8JRV - chains A and H of the 6 polymer chains in the assembly; structure by electron microscopy, 3.30 A resolution.

# Chain A
Protein: Beta-arrestin 1 and single-chain fragment variable 30 (scFv30)
Source organism: Homo sapiens
Notes: antibody fragment or engineered binder
Amino-acid sequence (627 residues; numbered 1 to 627; the number before each row is that of its first residue):
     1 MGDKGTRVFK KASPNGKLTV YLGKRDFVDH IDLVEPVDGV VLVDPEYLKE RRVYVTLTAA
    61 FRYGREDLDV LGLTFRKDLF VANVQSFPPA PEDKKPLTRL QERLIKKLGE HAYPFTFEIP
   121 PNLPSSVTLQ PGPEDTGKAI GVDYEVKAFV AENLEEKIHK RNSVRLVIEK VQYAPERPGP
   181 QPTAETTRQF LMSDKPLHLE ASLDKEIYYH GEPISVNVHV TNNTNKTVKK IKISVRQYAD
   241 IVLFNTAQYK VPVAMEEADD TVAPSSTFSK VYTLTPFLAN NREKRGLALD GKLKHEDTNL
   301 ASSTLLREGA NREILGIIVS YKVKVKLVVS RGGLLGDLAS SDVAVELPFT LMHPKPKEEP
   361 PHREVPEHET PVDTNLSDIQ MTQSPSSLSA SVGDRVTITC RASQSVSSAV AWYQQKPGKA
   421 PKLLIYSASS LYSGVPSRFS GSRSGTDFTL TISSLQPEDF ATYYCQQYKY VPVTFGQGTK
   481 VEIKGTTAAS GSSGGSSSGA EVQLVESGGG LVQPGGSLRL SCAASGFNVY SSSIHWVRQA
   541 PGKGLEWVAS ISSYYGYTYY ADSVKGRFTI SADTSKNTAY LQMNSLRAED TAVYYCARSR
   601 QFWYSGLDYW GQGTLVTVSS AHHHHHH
Unresolved in the structure: 1-5, 66-74, 370-627
Residues lining bound ligands: glucagon (PIO; [(2R)-2-octanoyloxy-3-[oxidanyl-[(1R,2R,3S,4R,5R,6S)-2,3,6-tris(oxidanyl)-4,5-diphosphonooxy-cyclohexyl]oxy-phosphoryl]oxy-propyl] octanoate): Arg236, Lys324, Lys326, Ser340, Glu346
What the authors report for this chain:
  - binding site for glucagon: Arg236, Lys324, Lys326
  - mutagenesis - K232Q/R236Q/K250Q (15-fold): decreased binding to HA signal peptide, HPC4 purification tag, Glucagon receptor, C-terminal tail of Vasopressin V2 receptor
  - conformationally variable residues (domain motion, order/disorder transition): Glu66 to Leu73, Asp135

# Chain H
Protein: Beta-arrestin 1 and single-chain fragment variable 30 (scFv30)
Source organism: Homo sapiens
Notes: antibody fragment or engineered binder
Amino-acid sequence (627 residues; numbered -496 to 130; the number before each row is that of its first residue; numbers below 1 keep their minus sign (Met-496 is residue -496)):
  -496 MGDKGTRVFK KASPNGKLTV YLGKRDFVDH IDLVEPVDGV VLVDPEYLKE RRVYVTLTAA
  -436 FRYGREDLDV LGLTFRKDLF VANVQSFPPA PEDKKPLTRL QERLIKKLGE HAYPFTFEIP
  -376 PNLPSSVTLQ PGPEDTGKAI GVDYEVKAFV AENLEEKIHK RNSVRLVIEK VQYAPERPGP
  -316 QPTAETTRQF LMSDKPLHLE ASLDKEIYYH GEPISVNVHV TNNTNKTVKK IKISVRQYAD
  -256 IVLFNTAQYK VPVAMEEADD TVAPSSTFSK VYTLTPFLAN NREKRGLALD GKLKHEDTNL
  -196 ASSTLLREGA NREILGIIVS YKVKVKLVVS RGGLLGDLAS SDVAVELPFT LMHPKPKEEP
  -136 PHREVPEHET PVDTNLSDIQ MTQSPSSLSA SVGDRVTITC RASQSVSSAV AWYQQKPGKA
   -76 PKLLIYSASS LYSGVPSRFS GSRSGTDFTL TISSLQPEDF ATYYCQQYKY VPVTFGQGTK
   -16 VEIKGTTAAS GSSGGSSSGA EVQLVESGGG LVQPGGSLRL SCAASGFNVY SSSIHWVRQA
    44 PGKGLEWVAS ISSYYGYTYY ADSVKGRFTI SADTSKNTAY LQMNSLRAED TAVYYCARSR
   104 QFWYSGLDYW GQGTLVTVSS AHHHHHH
Unresolved in the structure: -496 to 4, 122-130
Cystine bridges: Cys25-Cys99

# Interface between chain A and chain H
Residue-residue contacts - 31 pairs, chain A then chain H:
  Tyr173(A) - Trp106(H)
  His210(A) - Ser34(H)
  His210(A) - Tyr57(H)
  His210(A) - Phe105(H)
  Gly211(A) - Asn31(H)  hydrogen bond (backbone-side chain)
  Gly211(A) - Tyr33(H)
  Gly211(A) - Ser34(H)
  Gly211(A) - Tyr57(H)
  Pro213(A) - Asn31(H)
  Thr275(A) - Tyr33(H)
  Pro276(A) - Tyr57(H)
  Phe277(A) - Tyr33(H)  hydrophobic
  Phe277(A) - Tyr57(H)
  Leu278(A) - Tyr57(H)  hydrophobic
  Leu278(A) - Tyr58(H)  hydrophobic
  Ala279(A) - Ser56(H)
  Ala279(A) - Tyr57(H)  hydrogen bond (backbone-backbone)
  Arg282(A) - Tyr58(H)  hydrogen bond (side chain-backbone)
  Arg282(A) - Tyr60(H)
  Asp297(A) - Tyr60(H)  hydrogen bond
  Thr298(A) - Tyr58(H)
  Asn299(A) - Tyr57(H)
  Asn299(A) - Tyr58(H)  hydrogen bond (backbone-side chain)
  Asn299(A) - Phe105(H)
  Leu300(A) - Tyr57(H)
  His353(A) - Phe105(H)
  His353(A) - Trp106(H)  hydrogen bond
  Pro356(A) - Trp106(H)  hydrophobic
  Glu358(A) - Trp106(H)
  Pro360(A) - Trp106(H)  hydrophobic
  Val365(A) - Tyr107(H)  hydrophobic
Other interface residues (no listed pair), chain A (23 interface residues in all): Glu212, Glu359, Pro366, His368
Other interface residues (no listed pair), chain H (12 interface residues in all): Gly59, Tyr62

# Summary
23 residues of chain A face 12 of chain H across their interface, with 6 hydrogen bonds. Among the polar pairs
are Gly211(A)-Asn31(H), Arg282(A)-Tyr58(H) and Asp297(A)-Tyr60(H). The paper reports a binding site for
glucagon at Arg236(A), Lys324(A) and Lys326(A); K232Q/R236Q/K250Q of chain A reduce binding to HA signal
peptide, HPC4 purification tag, Glucagon receptor, C-terminal tail of Vasopressin V2 receptor.
Both chains are Beta-arrestin 1 and single-chain fragment variable 30 (scFv30) (Homo sapiens). Entry 8JRV
(Cryo-EM structure of the glucagon receptor bound to glucagon and beta-arrestin 1) was determined by electron
microscopy (same publication as 8JRU).
